Entry 8JZE (electron microscopy, 2.99 A resolution); this record covers chains y and a of the 27 polymer chains in the assembly.

# Chain y
Name: Photosystem I unk
Sequence (131 residues; each row starts with the number of its first residue; X marks 131 residues of unknown identity (built as UNK)):
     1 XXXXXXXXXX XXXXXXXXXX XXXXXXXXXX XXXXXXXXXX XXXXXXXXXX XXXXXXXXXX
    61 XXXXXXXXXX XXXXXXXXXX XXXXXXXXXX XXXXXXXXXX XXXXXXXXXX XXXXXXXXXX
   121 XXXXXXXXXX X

# Chain a
Name: Photosystem I PsaA
Sequence (670 residues; each row starts with the number of its first residue):
     3 IFRYINTTLW AKAGHFNKAL SKGAKTTTWI WNLHDYAHDF DIQQRSTGLI ARKVFSSNLA
    63 HLSLVFFWIS GMHLHGAYLS NYDIWLKDPK SITPSSHLAY SLIGQDILNS YTSEYFSGIT
   123 ITSGFFQLYR SEGIITQSQL KYACATSLIA TLICLSGSYL HMQLMSKFTS FYKKFQSLSQ
   183 DHLIIIFGSR STSLSAHQIH KMLPANPLLD SGISKPSILQ VISNSLSYTL ALFSTNLSST
   243 GKLLNPSTRS VFLSQVAAHH KTTGVVFITL GLIRFLTMYK SQFSILTSYI DYHIVLSINL
   303 ALIASLSIIV ADHLTRTPIY PHKSTSYPTI LCLSIHHAWL SGFLIIGSGA HASIFNLLGS
   363 PTSEIRHRDP IYSHLIWVCI AIGLHSFSLY CHNDTLEALG RPEDIFHDNS IQLKAIFAKQ
   423 SFLRAELQPD IEMLDKKIIR ITQELGTADF IVHHIHAFTI HVTLLILSKG VLYARNSRFV
   483 SDKLELGFTY PCDGPGRGGT CQISPWDHLF SAVFWMYNCL NVVTFHYFWK MQSDVWGFVS
   543 IQKHISHYSQ GDFSVNSITI NGWLRNLLWS EASQVIQSYA LSSICPYGFI FLIGHFIWAF
   603 SLMFLFSGRA YWQELIESIL WSHHKLKIIP HIQPRALSIS QGRAVGFIHY TLGGIGSTWA
   663 FIISRLLVLT
Ion coordination: chlorophyll a Mg site 1 near Asn60 (its only coordinating residue here); chlorophyll a Mg site 2 near Gln107 (its only coordinating residue here); 4Fe-4S cluster Fe: Cys494, Cys503 (shared with 2 residues of chain b)
Ligand contacts:
  - beta-carotene (BCR), molecule 1: Leu66, Phe69, Trp70
  - beta-carotene (BCR), molecule 2: Phe68, Ile71, His75, Ala145, Thr148, Ser149, Ala152, Ser191, Arg192, Ser195
  - beta-carotene (BCR), molecule 3: Ser299, Ile300, Ala303, Ser307, Ile347, Ser350, Gly351, Ala354, Leu466, Leu469, Ser470, Val473
  - beta-carotene (BCR), molecule 4: Trp614, Leu617, Ile618, Ile621
  - chlorophyll a (CLA), molecule 1: Tyr6, Ile7, Asn8, Thr9, Leu11, Trp12, His17, Leu51, Lys55, Ser58, Ser59, Ala62, Leu66, Leu157, Ser160, Tyr161, Met164
  - chlorophyll a (CLA), molecule 2: Trp12, Ala15, Trp31, Ile32, Trp33, Leu35, His36
  - chlorophyll a (CLA), molecule 3: Trp12, His17, Phe18, Leu35, His36, Ala39, His40, Phe42, Gln45, Ser59, Ala62, His63, Leu66, Leu157
  - chlorophyll a (CLA), molecule 4: Thr29, Ile32, Trp33, Ile618, Ile621, Leu622, His625, Ile630, Pro632, Ile634, Pro636, Arg637
  - chlorophyll a (CLA), molecule 5: Trp33, Phe598, Ile599, Phe602, Met605, Phe606, Leu639, Gln643, Ala646, Val647, Ile650, His651, Leu654
  - chlorophyll a (CLA), molecule 6: His36, Asp37, Tyr38, Ala39, His40, Asp41, Asp43, His295, Leu298, Leu302, Phe345, Leu346, Ile348, Gly349, Ala352, His353, Ile356, Phe490, Thr491, Trp508, Leu511, Ile650, Leu654
  - chlorophyll a (CLA), molecule 7: His40, Phe42, Asp43, Val56, Ser59, Asn60, His63, Leu64, Val67, Phe68, Tyr294, His295, Val297, Leu298, Asn301, Leu302
  - chlorophyll a (CLA), molecule 8: His40, His63, Leu66, Val67, Trp70, Leu342, Phe345
  - chlorophyll a (CLA), molecule 9: Phe57, Leu61, Ile155, Cys156, Ser158, Gly159, Leu162, His163, Leu166, Phe173
  - chlorophyll a (CLA), molecule 10: Phe57, Asn60, Leu61, Leu64, Val67, Trp70, Ile71, Phe173, Tyr174, Ser179, Leu180, Asp183, His184, Ile187, Ile188, Ile305
  - chlorophyll a (CLA), molecule 11: Phe69, Trp70, Ser72, Gly73, Met74, Leu76, His77, Leu81, His99, Leu100, Tyr102
  - chlorophyll a (CLA), molecule 12: Trp70, Met74, His77, Ser98, His99, Ile121, Thr122, Ile123, Thr124, Ser125, Phe127, Pro588, Tyr589, Ile592, Ile595, Gly596, Ile599, Leu654, Ile657, Gly658, Trp661
  - chlorophyll a (CLA), molecule 13: Trp70, Met74, Thr124, Ser125, Phe127, Cys334, Ile337, His338, Trp341, Leu342, Phe345, Ile592, Ile657, Thr660, Trp661, Ile664, Ile665
  - chlorophyll a (CLA), molecule 14: Trp70, Ser125, Gly126, Phe127, Leu130, Phe189, Phe269, Ile305, Leu308, Ser309, Val312, Leu316, Tyr322, Leu335, His338, His339, Leu342, Leu346
  - chlorophyll a (CLA), molecule 15: His99, Leu100, Ala101, Tyr102, Leu104, Ile105, Gln107, Leu110, Ile121, Pro588, Phe591, Ile592
  - chlorophyll a (CLA), molecule 16: Leu130, Ser133, Glu134, Ile188, Phe189, Arg192, Ser193, Leu196, Gln200, Val258, His261, His262, Thr265, Phe269, Leu308, Ile311, Val312, His315, Leu316, Ile321, Tyr322
  - chlorophyll a (CLA), molecule 17: Glu134, Gly135, Ile136, Gln141, Tyr144, Ala145, Thr148, Arg192, Ser195, Leu196, Ala198, His199, His202, Lys203, Met204
  - chlorophyll a (CLA), molecule 18: Phe177, Leu180, Ser181, His184, Leu185, Phe189, Ile287, Leu288, Tyr291, Ile300, Asn301, Leu304
  - chlorophyll a (CLA), molecule 19: Thr194, Ser195, Ser197, Ala198, Ile201, His202, Lys263
  - chlorophyll a (CLA), molecule 20: Leu239, Ser240, Ser241, Thr242, Ser256, Gln257, Ala260, Lys263
  - chlorophyll a (CLA), molecule 21: Thr242, Gly243, Val253, Gln257, Val258, Ala260, His261, Thr264, Thr265, Val268, His315, Thr319, Ile321
  - chlorophyll a (CLA), molecule 22: Leu272, Ile275, Met280, Ser283
  - chlorophyll a (CLA), molecule 23: Ser283, Ile287, Tyr291, Ile300, Ala303, Leu304, Glu366
  - chlorophyll a (CLA), molecule 24: Tyr291, Ile296, Ile300, Ala354, Phe357, Asn358, Thr364, Glu366, Ile367, Val473, Leu474
  - chlorophyll a (CLA), molecule 25: Leu304, Ser307, Leu308, Ile311, Asp314, His315, Arg318, Thr319, Arg426, Ala427
  - chlorophyll a (CLA), molecule 26: Ile310, Ile311, Asp314, Ile347, Ile462, Thr465, Leu466, Leu469, Cys521, Val525
  - chlorophyll a (CLA), molecule 27: Ser365, Glu366, His369, Pro372, Ile373, His376
  - chlorophyll a (CLA), molecule 28: Pro372, His376, Trp379
  - chlorophyll a (CLA), molecule 29: Ile373, His376, Leu377, Trp379, Val380, Ala459, Ile462, His463, Leu466
  - chlorophyll a (CLA), molecule 30: Ile378, Trp379, Ile382
  - chlorophyll a (CLA), molecule 31: Ile378, Cys381, Ile382, Gly385, Leu386, Phe389, Cys393, Phe460, Val464, Leu467, Ile468, Ser513, Phe516, Trp517
  - chlorophyll a (CLA), molecule 32: Trp379, Ile382, Ala383, Leu386, His387
  - chlorophyll a (CLA), molecule 33: Val380, Ile384, Lys416, Ala417, Ile418, Phe419, Ala420, Leu447, Phe452, His455, His456, Ala459, His463
  - chlorophyll a (CLA), molecule 34: Leu386, His387, Ser390, Leu391, Cys393, His394, Thr397, Leu398, Leu401, Arg403, Asp406, Phe408, Ile413
  - chlorophyll a (CLA), molecule 35: Phe389, Tyr392, Ile457, Phe460, Thr461, Tyr519, Asn520, Asn523, Val524, Phe527, Ile562, Trp565, Leu566, Leu570, Ala574, Ile578, Phe593, His597, Trp600, Tyr652, Gly656, Ser659, Thr660, Phe663
  - chlorophyll a (CLA), molecule 36: Phe389, Cys393, Asp396, Phe460, Phe516, Trp517, Tyr519, Asn520, Ile562, Leu566, Trp600, Tyr652
  - chlorophyll a (CLA), molecule 37: Thr397, Ala400, Leu401
  - chlorophyll a (CLA), molecule 38: Ile418, Phe419, Gln422, Ser423
  - chlorophyll a (CLA), molecule 39: Phe419, Ala420, Ser423, Arg426, Gln445, Leu447, His455, His458, Ile462, Val525, His528, Tyr529, Lys532
  - chlorophyll a (CLA), molecule 40: Leu566, Leu570, Trp571, Trp600
  - chlorophyll a (CLA), molecule 41: Phe591, Leu594, Ile595, His597, Phe598, Trp600, Ala601
  - chlorophyll a (CLA), molecule 42: Phe598, Ala601, Phe602, Leu604, Met605, Phe608, Ser609, Tyr613, Trp614, Leu617
  - chlorophyll a (CLA), molecule 43: Ile621, Ser624, His625, Leu628, Ile630
  - chlorophyll a (CLA), molecule 44: Trp623, Ser624, Lys627, Leu628
  - phylloquinone (PQN): Trp33, Met605, Phe606, Ser609, Gly610, Arg611, Trp614, Ile618, Ala638, Leu639, Ser640, Gly644
  - 4Fe-4S cluster (SF4): Pro493, Cys494, Gly496, Pro497, Thr502, Cys503, Ile641, Arg645

# Interface between chain y and chain a
Chain a residues in contact with chain y, 38 residues: Asp85, Ile137, Thr138, Gln139, Ser213, Lys217, Ser219, Ile220, Leu221, Gln222, Leu245, Pro248, Asp410, Asn411, Gln414, Lys416, Lys421, Gln422, Phe424, Leu429, Gln430, Pro431, Asp432, Ile433, Glu434, Thr444, Glu446, Lys532, Ser535, Asp536, Gln544, Lys545, His546, Ile547, His549, Gly553, Ser556, Val557

# Overview
No residue of chain y is in contact with chain a. Bound to chain a: 44 copies of chlorophyll a, 4 copies of
beta-carotene, phylloquinone and 4Fe-4S cluster. Cys494(a) and Cys503(a) form the 4Fe-4S cluster Fe site.
Chain y is Photosystem I unk and chain a is Photosystem I PsaA; the structure, PSI-AcpPCI supercomplex from
Symbiodinium, was determined by electron microscopy, deposited together with 8JW0 and 8JZF.
